PDB entry 6VQA | electron microscopy, 3.70 A resolution | chains D and H of the 16 polymer chains in the assembly

== Chain D ==
Name: V-type proton ATPase subunit B, brain isoform
Source organism: Rattus norvegicus
Reference sequence: P62815 (VATB2_RAT); residue numbers follow UniProt; this construct covers 1-511
Amino-acid sequence (511 residues; numbered 1 to 511; the number before each row is that of its first residue):
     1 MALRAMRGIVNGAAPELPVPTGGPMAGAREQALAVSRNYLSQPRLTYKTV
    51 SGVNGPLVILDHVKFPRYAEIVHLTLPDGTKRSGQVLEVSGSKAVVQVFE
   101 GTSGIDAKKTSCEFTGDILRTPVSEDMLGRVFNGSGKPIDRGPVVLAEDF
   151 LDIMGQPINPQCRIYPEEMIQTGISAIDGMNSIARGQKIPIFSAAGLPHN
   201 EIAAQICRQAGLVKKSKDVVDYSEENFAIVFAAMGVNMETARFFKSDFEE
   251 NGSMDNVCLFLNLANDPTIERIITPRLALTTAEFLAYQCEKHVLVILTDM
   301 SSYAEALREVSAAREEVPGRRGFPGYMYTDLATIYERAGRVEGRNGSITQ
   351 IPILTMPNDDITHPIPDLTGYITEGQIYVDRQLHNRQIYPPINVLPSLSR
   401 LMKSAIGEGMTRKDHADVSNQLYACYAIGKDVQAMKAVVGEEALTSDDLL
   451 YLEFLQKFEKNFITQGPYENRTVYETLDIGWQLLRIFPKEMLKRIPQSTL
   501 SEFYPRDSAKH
Not modelled in the structure: 1-38, 216-224, 507-511
Curated features (UniProtKB/Swiss-Prot):
  - binding site (ATP): Arg400

== Chain H ==
Name: ATPase H+-transporting V1 subunit D
Source organism: Rattus norvegicus
Reference sequence: Q6P503 (Q6P503_RAT); residues 1-247 here = UniProt positions 1-247
Amino-acid sequence (247 residues; row label = number of the first residue in the row):
     1 MSGKDRIEIFPSRMAQTIMKARLKGAQTGRNLLKKKSDALTLRFRQILKK
    51 IIETKMLMGEVMREAAFSLAEAKFTAGDFSTTVIQNVNKAQVKIRAKKDN
   101 VAGVTLPVFEHYHEGTDSYELTGLARGGEQLAKLKRNYAKAVELLVELAS
   151 LQTSFVTLDEAIKITNRRVNAIEHVIIPRIERTLAYIITELDEREREEFY
   201 RLKKIQEKKKIIKEKSEKDLERRRAAGEVMEPANLLAEEKDEDLLFE
Not modelled in the structure: 1-3, 49-153, 218-247

== How chain D and chain H interact ==
Pairs across the interface (14):
  Glu315(D) - Gln206(H)  hydrogen bond
  Glu315(D) - Lys209(H)  salt bridge
  Val317(D) - Phe199(H)  hydrophobic
  Pro318(D) - Phe199(H)
  Gly319(D) - Glu195(H)
  Arg320(D) - Glu195(H)  salt bridge
  Arg321(D) - Arg13(H)
  Arg321(D) - Glu195(H)  hydrogen bond (backbone-side chain)
  Asn358(D) - Thr17(H)  hydrogen bond
  Asp360(D) - Lys20(H)  salt bridge
  Asp431(D) - Lys35(H)  salt bridge
  Met435(D) - Lys35(H)
  Val438(D) - Lys36(H)
  Val439(D) - Ala39(H)  hydrophobic
Also at the interface, not in a pair above, chain D (14 interface residues in all): Thr362, Ala434
Also at the interface, not in a pair above, chain H (15 interface residues in all): Leu32, Asp192, Leu202, Lys203, Lys213

== Overview ==
14 residues of chain D and 15 residues of chain H are in contact, with 3 hydrogen bonds and 4 salt bridges.
Polar contacts include Glu315(D)-Lys209(H), Arg320(D)-Glu195(H) and Asp360(D)-Lys20(H). Curated annotation
(UniProt) lists ATP-binding residue Arg400(D) on chain D.
Chain D is V-type proton ATPase subunit B, brain isoform and chain H is ATPase H+-transporting V1 subunit D,
both from Rattus norvegicus; the structure, Mammalian V-ATPase from rat brain soluble V1 region rotational
state 2 with SidK and ADP (from ..., was determined by electron microscopy, deposited together with 6VQ9,
6VQB, 6VQI, 6VQJ and 6VQK.
